Entry 7ZRI (electron microscopy, 3.50 A resolution); this record covers chains A and C of the 4 polymer chains in the assembly.

[Chain A]
Protein: Potassium-transporting ATPase potassium-binding subunit
From: Escherichia coli
UniProt: P03959 (KDPA_ECOLI); residues 1-557 here = UniProt positions 1-557
Amino-acid sequence (557 residues; each row starts with the number of its first residue):
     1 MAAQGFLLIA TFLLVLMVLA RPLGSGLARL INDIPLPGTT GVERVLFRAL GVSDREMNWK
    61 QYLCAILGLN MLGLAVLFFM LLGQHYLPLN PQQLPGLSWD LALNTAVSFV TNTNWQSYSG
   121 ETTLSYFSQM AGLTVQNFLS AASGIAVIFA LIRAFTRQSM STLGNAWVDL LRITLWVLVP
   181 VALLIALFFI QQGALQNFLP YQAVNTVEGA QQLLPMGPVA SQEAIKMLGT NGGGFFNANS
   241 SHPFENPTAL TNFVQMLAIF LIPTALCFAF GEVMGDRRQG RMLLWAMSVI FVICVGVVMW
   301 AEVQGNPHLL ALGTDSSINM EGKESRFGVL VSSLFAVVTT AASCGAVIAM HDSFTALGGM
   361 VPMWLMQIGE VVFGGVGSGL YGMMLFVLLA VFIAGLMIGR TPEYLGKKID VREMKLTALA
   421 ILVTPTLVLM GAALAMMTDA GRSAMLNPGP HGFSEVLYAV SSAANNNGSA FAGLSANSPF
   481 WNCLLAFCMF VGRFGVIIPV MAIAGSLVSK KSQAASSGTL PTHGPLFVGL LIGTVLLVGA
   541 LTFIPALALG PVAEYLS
Swiss-Prot annotation at these positions:
  - mutagenesis: Gly232 (G232A/S: Decrease in K(+) affinity and loss of cation selectivity)
Bound ions: K+ site 1: Asn112, Thr113, Thr230, Asn231, Ser343, Cys344, Asn466, Asn467; K+ site 2: Asn114, Gly345, Gly468

[Chain C]
Protein: Potassium-transporting ATPase KdpC subunit
From: Escherichia coli
UniProt: P03961 (KDPC_ECOLI); residue numbers follow UniProt; this construct covers 1-190
Amino-acid sequence (190 residues; each row starts with the number of its first residue):
     1 MSGLRPALST FIFLLLITGG VYPLLTTVLG QWWFPWQANG SLIREGDTVR GSALIGQNFT
    61 GNGYFHGRPS ATAEMPYNPQ ASGGSNLAVS NPELDKLIAA RVAALRAANP DASASVPVEL
   121 VTASASGLDN NITPQAAAWQ IPRVAKARNL SVEQLTQLIA KYSQQPLVKY IGQPVVNIVE
   181 LNLALDKLDE
Swiss-Prot annotation at these positions:
  - mutagenesis: Gln140 to Leu150 (Cell does not grow at low potassium concentrations)

[Chain A / chain C interface]
Contacting residue pairs - 201 pairs, chain A then chain C:
  Gln4(A) - Tyr170(C)
  Leu7(A) - Tyr170(C)  hydrophobic
  Leu8(A) - Tyr170(C)  hydrophobic
  Thr11(A) - Tyr170(C)
  Leu46(A) - Phe13(C)  hydrophobic
  Leu50(A) - Ser9(C)  hydrogen bond (backbone-side chain)
  Leu50(A) - Phe13(C)  hydrophobic
  Gly51(A) - Arg5(C)
  Gly51(A) - Pro6(C)
  Val52(A) - Pro6(C)  hydrophobic
  Val52(A) - Thr10(C)
  Arg55(A) - Pro6(C)
  Leu69(A) - Phe11(C)  hydrophobic
  Leu72(A) - Leu8(C)  hydrophobic
  Leu72(A) - Phe11(C)  hydrophobic
  Gly73(A) - Phe11(C)
  Val76(A) - Phe11(C)  hydrophobic
  Glu121(A) - Pro79(C)
  Glu121(A) - Gln80(C)
  Glu121(A) - Ser82(C)  hydrogen bond
  Thr122(A) - Gln80(C)
  Met130(A) - Gly19(C)
  Met130(A) - Pro23(C)  hydrophobic
  Thr134(A) - Thr18(C)
  Thr134(A) - Tyr22(C)
  Val135(A) - Leu14(C)
  Val135(A) - Leu15(C)  hydrophobic
  Val135(A) - Thr18(C)
  Phe138(A) - Thr18(C)
  Phe138(A) - Tyr22(C)  hydrophobic
  Leu139(A) - Phe11(C)  hydrophobic
  Leu139(A) - Leu14(C)  hydrophobic
  Trp167(A) - Ala7(C)  hydrophobic
  Trp167(A) - Thr10(C)
  Leu171(A) - Thr10(C)
  Leu171(A) - Phe13(C)  hydrophobic
  Leu171(A) - Leu14(C)  hydrophobic
  Thr174(A) - Leu14(C)
  Thr174(A) - Thr18(C)
  Leu175(A) - Phe13(C)  hydrophobic
  Leu175(A) - Ile17(C)  hydrophobic
  Val179(A) - Thr18(C)
  Ala182(A) - Tyr22(C)
  Leu183(A) - Tyr22(C)  hydrophobic
  Leu183(A) - Leu25(C)  hydrophobic
  Leu183(A) - Thr26(C)
  Ala186(A) - Thr26(C)
  Leu187(A) - Leu29(C)  hydrophobic
  Leu187(A) - Trp33(C)  hydrophobic
  Ile190(A) - Gly30(C)
  Ile190(A) - Phe34(C)  hydrophobic
  Ile190(A) - Gln37(C)
  Ile190(A) - Ala38(C)  hydrophobic
  Gln191(A) - Phe34(C)
  Gln191(A) - Gln37(C)
  Gln192(A) - Gln37(C)
  Gly193(A) - Gln37(C)
  Gly193(A) - Leu54(C)
  Ala194(A) - Gln37(C)
  Leu195(A) - Gln37(C)
  Leu195(A) - Ala38(C)
  Leu195(A) - Gly40(C)
  Gln196(A) - Pro23(C)  hydrogen bond (side chain-backbone)
  Gln196(A) - Thr27(C)  hydrogen bond
  Gln196(A) - Gln31(C)
  Gln196(A) - Ala38(C)  hydrogen bond (backbone-backbone)
  Asn197(A) - Gln31(C)
  Asn197(A) - Ala38(C)  hydrogen bond (side chain-backbone)
  Asn197(A) - Asn39(C)
  Phe198(A) - Thr27(C)
  Leu199(A) - Asn39(C)
  Tyr201(A) - Gln80(C)
  Gln202(A) - Leu42(C)
  Ala203(A) - Val49(C)
  Val204(A) - Val49(C)  hydrophobic
  Val204(A) - Gly51(C)
  Asn205(A) - Val49(C)  hydrogen bond (backbone-backbone)
  Asn205(A) - Arg50(C)
  Thr206(A) - Gln57(C)  hydrogen bond
  Val207(A) - Arg50(C)
  Val207(A) - Phe59(C)  hydrophobic
  Val207(A) - Tyr64(C)
  Val207(A) - Leu183(C)  hydrophobic
  Val207(A) - Asp186(C)
  Glu208(A) - Asn58(C)
  Glu208(A) - Phe59(C)
  Glu208(A) - Thr60(C)
  Glu208(A) - Gly61(C)
  Glu208(A) - Tyr64(C)
  Gln211(A) - Met75(C)
  Gln212(A) - Ile55(C)
  Gln212(A) - Gly56(C)
  Gln212(A) - Gln57(C)
  Gln212(A) - Tyr77(C)
  Gln212(A) - Pro79(C)
  Leu213(A) - Pro79(C)
  Leu213(A) - Gln80(C)
  Leu214(A) - Leu42(C)  hydrophobic
  Leu214(A) - Ser52(C)
  Leu214(A) - Ile55(C)  hydrophobic
  Leu214(A) - Pro79(C)  hydrophobic
  Pro215(A) - Pro79(C)
  Pro215(A) - Gln80(C)
  Met216(A) - Asn39(C)
  Met216(A) - Gly40(C)
  Ser221(A) - Tyr22(C)  hydrogen bond (backbone-side chain)
  Ala224(A) - Tyr22(C)
  Asn237(A) - Ser82(C)  hydrogen bond (side chain-backbone)
  Ala238(A) - Ser82(C)
  Ala238(A) - Ser126(C)
  Ser241(A) - Ala125(C)
  Ser241(A) - Ser126(C)
  His242(A) - Ile55(C)
  His242(A) - Ser82(C)  hydrogen bond
  Pro243(A) - Leu54(C)
  Pro243(A) - Leu128(C)  hydrophobic
  Phe244(A) - Gly40(C)
  Phe244(A) - Ser52(C)
  Phe244(A) - Leu54(C)  hydrophobic
  Phe244(A) - Ile55(C)  hydrophobic
  Ala249(A) - Ile171(C)
  Ala249(A) - Gly172(C)
  Leu250(A) - Leu167(C)  hydrophobic
  Asn306(A) - Val89(C)
  His308(A) - Asp95(C)  salt bridge
  Leu309(A) - Ile98(C)  hydrophobic
  Leu309(A) - Val118(C)  hydrophobic
  Leu312(A) - Asp95(C)
  Leu312(A) - Ile98(C)  hydrophobic
  Leu312(A) - Ala99(C)  hydrophobic
  Leu312(A) - Val102(C)
  Leu312(A) - Arg106(C)
  Gly313(A) - Val102(C)
  Gly313(A) - Arg106(C)  hydrogen bond (backbone-side chain)
  Gly313(A) - Ala114(C)
  Gly313(A) - Val116(C)
  Thr314(A) - Val116(C)
  Thr314(A) - Val121(C)
  Asp315(A) - Ser115(C)
  Asp315(A) - Val116(C)  hydrogen bond (backbone-backbone)
  Asp315(A) - Pro117(C)
  Asp315(A) - Val118(C)
  Ile318(A) - Val118(C)
  Met320(A) - Arg68(C)  hydrogen bond (backbone-side chain)
  Met320(A) - Glu119(C)
  Met320(A) - Thr122(C)  hydrogen bond (backbone-side chain)
  Met320(A) - Ala123(C)
  Met320(A) - Gln173(C)
  Glu321(A) - Ser85(C)
  Glu321(A) - Leu94(C)
  Glu321(A) - Thr122(C)
  Glu321(A) - Ala123(C)
  Gly322(A) - Ala123(C)  hydrogen bond (backbone-backbone)
  Gly322(A) - Ser124(C)
  Gly322(A) - Ala125(C)
  Lys323(A) - Arg68(C)  hydrogen bond (backbone-side chain)
  Lys323(A) - Ala123(C)
  Lys323(A) - Ala125(C)
  Glu324(A) - Arg68(C)
  Glu324(A) - Ser124(C)
  Glu324(A) - Ala125(C)  hydrogen bond (side chain-backbone)
  Glu324(A) - Ser126(C)  hydrogen bond
  Glu324(A) - Leu128(C)
  Glu324(A) - Asp129(C)
  Ser325(A) - Arg68(C)
  Ser325(A) - Asp129(C)  hydrogen bond
  Ser325(A) - Asn131(C)  hydrogen bond (side chain-backbone)
  Ser325(A) - Gln173(C)
  Ser325(A) - Val175(C)
  Arg326(A) - Asp129(C)  salt bridge
  Arg326(A) - Asn131(C)
  Arg326(A) - Gly172(C)
  Arg326(A) - Gln173(C)  hydrogen bond (backbone-backbone)
  Arg326(A) - Val175(C)
  Gly328(A) - Gln173(C)
  Val331(A) - Ile171(C)
  Val331(A) - Gly172(C)
  Ile348(A) - Ala125(C)
  Ala349(A) - Ala125(C)  hydrophobic
  Met350(A) - Asn86(C)
  Met350(A) - Ala125(C)
  Asp352(A) - Asn86(C)
  Asp352(A) - Leu87(C)
  Asp352(A) - Ala88(C)
  Ser353(A) - Ser85(C)  hydrogen bond (side chain-backbone)
  Ser353(A) - Asn86(C)
  Ser353(A) - Leu87(C)  hydrogen bond (side chain-backbone)
  Phe354(A) - Val89(C)
  Thr355(A) - Val89(C)
  Leu446(A) - Asn86(C)
  Leu446(A) - Leu87(C)  hydrophobic
  Asn447(A) - Asn86(C)  hydrogen bond (side chain-backbone)
  Asn447(A) - Leu87(C)
  Asn447(A) - Ala88(C)  hydrogen bond (side chain-backbone)
  Asn447(A) - Asn91(C)  hydrogen bond
  Pro448(A) - Asn91(C)
  His451(A) - Ala88(C)
  Ala472(A) - Asn86(C)
  Gly473(A) - Asn86(C)
  Glu554(A) - Val89(C)
  Glu554(A) - Ser90(C)
Interface residues without a listed pair, chain A (107 interface residues in all): Ala49, Gln61, Ala131, Gln136, Leu170, Ala220, Ile225, Pro247, Phe253, Ser316, Asn319, Ala356, Glu455
Interface residues without a listed pair, chain C (91 interface residues in all): Met1, Ser41, Gly83, Gly84, Pro92, Glu93, Ile132, Pro166

[Summary]
The interface between chain A and chain C involves 107 residues on one side and 91 on the other; the contacts
include 27 hydrogen bonds and 2 salt bridges. Polar contacts include His308(A)-Asp95(C), Arg326(A)-Asp129(C)
and Leu50(A)-Ser9(C).
Chain A is Potassium-transporting ATPase potassium-binding subunit and chain C is Potassium-transporting
ATPase KdpC subunit, both from Escherichia coli; the structure, Cryo-EM structure of the KdpFABC complex in a
nucleotide-free E1 conformation loaded with K+, was determined by electron microscopy together with 7ZRD,
7ZRE, 7ZRG, 7ZRH, 7ZRJ, 7ZRK, 7ZRL and 7ZRM from the same study.
